9NI9 - chains E and F of the 8 polymer chains in the assembly; structure by electron microscopy, 3.80 A resolution.

Chain E:
Protein: BG505-CH505 Envelope glycoprotein gp120
Organism: Human immunodeficiency virus 1
Sequence (504 residues; row label = number of the first residue in the row; note: 15 numbers in that range are skipped by the numbering (no residue carries them; nothing is unmodelled there); numbers below 1 keep their minus sign (Met-4 is residue -4)):
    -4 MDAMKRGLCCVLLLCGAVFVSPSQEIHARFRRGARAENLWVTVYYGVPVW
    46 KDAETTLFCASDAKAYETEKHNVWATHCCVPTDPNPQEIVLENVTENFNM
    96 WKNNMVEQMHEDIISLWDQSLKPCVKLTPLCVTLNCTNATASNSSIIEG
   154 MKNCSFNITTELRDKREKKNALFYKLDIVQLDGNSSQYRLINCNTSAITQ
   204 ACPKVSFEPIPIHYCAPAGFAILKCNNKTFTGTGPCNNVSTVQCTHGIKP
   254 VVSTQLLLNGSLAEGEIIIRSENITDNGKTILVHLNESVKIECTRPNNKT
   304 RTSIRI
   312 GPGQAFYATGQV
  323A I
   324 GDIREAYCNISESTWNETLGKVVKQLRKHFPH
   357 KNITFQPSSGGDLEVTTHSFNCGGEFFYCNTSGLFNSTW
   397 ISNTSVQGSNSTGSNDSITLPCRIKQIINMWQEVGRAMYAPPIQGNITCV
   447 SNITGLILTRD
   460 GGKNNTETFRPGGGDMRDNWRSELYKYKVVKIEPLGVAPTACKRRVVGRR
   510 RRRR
Not modelled in the structure: -4 to 31, 57-65, 397-411, 460-463, 504-513
Cystine bridges: Cys54-Cys73, Cys119-Cys205, Cys126-Cys196, Cys131-Cys157, Cys218-Cys247, Cys228-Cys239, Cys296-Cys331, Cys378-Cys445, Cys385-Cys418
Glycans and other covalent adducts: N-acetylglucosamine (NAG) linked to Asn88, Asn130, Asn156, Asn160, Asn197, Asn230, Asn241, Asn262, Asn289, Asn301, Asn332, Asn392, Asn442, Asn448

Chain F:
Protein: BG505-CH505 Transmembrane protein gp41
Organism: Human immunodeficiency virus 1
Sequence (153 residues; numbered 512 to 664; the number before each row is that of its first residue):
   512 AVGIGAVFLGFLGAAGSTMGAASMTLTVQARNLLSGIVQQQSNLLRAPEC
   562 QQHLLKDTHWGIKQLQARVLAVEHYLRDQQLLGIWGCSGKLICTTNVPWN
   612 STWSNKTLSEIWDNMTWLQWDKEISNYTQIIYGLLEESQNQQEKNETDNL
   662 TCD
Not modelled in the structure: 512-520, 548-567
Cystine bridges: Cys598-Cys604
Glycans and other covalent adducts: N-acetylglucosamine (NAG) linked to Asn611
Small-molecule neighbours: N-acetylglucosamine (NAG; 2-acetamido-2-deoxy-beta-D-glucopyranose): Gly524, Gly527, Ser528

How chain E and chain F interact:
Residue-residue contacts (83):
  Leu34(E) with Pro609(F); Trp610(F), hydrogen bond (backbone-backbone); Leu619(F), hydrophobic
  Trp35(E) with Val608(F); Pro609(F); Trp610(F)
  Val36(E) with Thr606(F); Val608(F), hydrogen bond (backbone-backbone); Pro609(F); Trp610(F), hydrophobic; Trp614(F), hydrophobic; Ile642(F), hydrophobic
  Thr37(E) with Ile603(F); Cys604(F)
  Val38(E) with Leu593(F), hydrophobic; Trp596(F), hydrophobic; Cys598(F), hydrophobic; Leu602(F); Ile603(F); Cys604(F), hydrogen bond (backbone-backbone); Leu646(F), hydrophobic
  Tyr39(E) with Leu602(F); Ile603(F), hydrophobic; Trp623(F); Trp628(F), hydrophobic
  Tyr40(E) with Leu537(F); Leu544(F); Tyr586(F); Gln590(F); Leu593(F), hydrophobic; Leu602(F), hydrogen bond (backbone-backbone)
  Gly41(E) with Leu537(F); Gln540(F)
  Val42(E) with Leu537(F); Trp628(F), hydrophobic
  Pro43(E) with Leu523(F); Ala526(F); Gln540(F)
  Val44(E) with Trp628(F), hydrophobic; Leu629(F), hydrophobic
  Trp45(E) with Leu523(F), hydrophobic; Ala526(F), hydrophobic; Leu629(F), hydrophobic
  Lys46(E) with Asp632(F), salt bridge
  His72(E) with Trp571(F)
  Ile84(E) with Gly521(F); Phe522(F); Gly524(F)
  Leu86(E) with Leu523(F)
  Glu87(E) with Gly527(F)
  Asn88(E) with Gly527(F)
  Val89(E) with Gly527(F)
  Asp107(E) with Lys574(F), salt bridge
  Ala221(E) with Leu544(F); Ser546(F)
  Thr244(E) with Leu523(F)
  Ile491(E) with Phe522(F), hydrophobic; Leu523(F), hydrophobic; Gln540(F)
  Pro493(E) with Leu544(F), hydrophobic
  Leu494(E) with Asp589(F); Leu593(F), hydrophobic
  Val496(E) with Trp628(F); Trp631(F); Ile642(F), hydrophobic
  Ala497(E) with Met530(F), hydrophobic; Trp623(F), hydrophobic; Trp628(F), hydrophobic; Trp631(F), hydrophobic
  Pro498(E) with Trp610(F), hydrophobic; Leu619(F); Trp623(F), hydrogen bond (backbone-side chain)
  Thr499(E) with Trp623(F)
  Ala500(E) with Leu619(F)
  Cys501(E) with Thr605(F)
  Lys502(E) with Thr606(F); Asn607(F)
  Arg503(E) with Trp596(F), hydrogen bond (side chain-backbone); Thr605(F), hydrogen bond (side chain-backbone); Thr606(F), hydrogen bond (backbone-backbone); Asn607(F); Gln650(F), hydrogen bond; Gln653(F), hydrogen bond
Also at the interface, not in a pair above, chain E (39 interface residues in all): Thr51, Phe53, Gly222, Ala224, Lys490, Gly495
Also at the interface, not in a pair above, chain F (53 interface residues in all): Ala525, Ala533, Thr536, Ala541, Asn543, Leu545, Gln575, Ala582, His585, Leu592, Gly597, Lys601, Ile622, Tyr643

Summary:
Chain E and chain F form an interface of 39 and 53 residues respectively; the contacts include 10 hydrogen
bonds and 2 salt bridges. Polar contacts include Lys46(E)-Asp632(F), Asp107(E)-Lys574(F) and
Pro498(E)-Trp623(F). Bound to chain F: N-acetylglucosamine.
Chain E is BG505-CH505 Envelope glycoprotein gp120 and chain F is BG505-CH505 Transmembrane protein gp41, both
from Human immunodeficiency virus 1; the structure, BG505-CH505 Env glycoprotein in complex with NHP pAb
Base-1 isolated from animal RUu18 at week 14, was determined by electron microscopy (same publication as 9NHH,
9NHI, 9NHJ, 9NHK, 9NHL, 9NHM, 9NHN and 9NHO).
